PDB entry 3KWQ | X-ray diffraction, 3.50 A resolution | chains F and J of the 10 polymer chains in the assembly

Chain F:
Protein: Histone H4
Source organism: Xenopus laevis
Reference sequence: P62799 (H4_XENLA); residues 20-102 here correspond to UniProt positions 21-103 (UniProt number = residue number + 1)
Amino-acid sequence (83 residues; numbered 20 to 102; the number before each row is that of its first residue):
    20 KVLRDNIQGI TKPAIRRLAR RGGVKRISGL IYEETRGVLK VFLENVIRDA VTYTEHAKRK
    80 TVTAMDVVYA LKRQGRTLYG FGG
Curated features (UniProtKB/Swiss-Prot):
  - modified residue: Lys20 (N6,N6,N6-trimethyllysine), Lys31 (N6-(2-hydroxyisobutyryl)lysine), Lys44 (N6-(2-hydroxyisobutyryl)lysine), Ser47 (Phosphoserine), Tyr51 (Phosphotyrosine), Lys59 (N6-(2-hydroxyisobutyryl)lysine), Lys77 (N6-(2-hydroxyisobutyryl)lysine), Lys79 (N6-(2-hydroxyisobutyryl)lysine), Tyr88 (Phosphotyrosine), Lys91 (N6-(2-hydroxyisobutyryl)lysine)
  - cross-link (Glycyl lysine isopeptide (Lys-Gly)): Lys31 (interchain with G-Cter in UFM1), Lys91 (interchain with G-Cter in ubiquitin)

Chain J:
Molecule: 146-nt DNA strand
Sequence (146 nucleotides; each row starts with the number of its first residue):
   147 ATCAATATCC ACCTGCAGAT TCTACCAAAA GTGTATTTGG AAACTGCTCC ATCAAAAGGC
   207 ATGTTCAGCG GAATTCCGCT GAACATGCCT TTTGATGGAG CAGTTTCCAA ATACACTTTT
   267 GGTAGAATCT GCAGGTGGAT ATTGAT

Chain F / chain J interface:
Contacting residue pairs (4; chain F residue first):
  Thr30(F) - DT208(J)  phosphate contact
  Pro32(F) - DA207(J)  phosphate contact
  Pro32(F) - DT208(J)  phosphate contact
  Arg36(F) - DA207(J)  salt bridge to the phosphate
Other interface residues (no listed pair), chain F (7 interface residues in all): Lys31, Arg45, Lys77, Thr80
Other interface residues (no listed pair), chain J (6 interface residues in all): DA187, DC196, DG214, DG216

Summary:
The interface between chain F and chain J involves 7 residues on one side and 6 on the other; the contacts
include 1 salt bridge. The salt-bridged pair is Arg36(F)-DA207(J).
Here chain F is Histone H4 (Xenopus laevis) and chain J is a 146-nt DNA strand. Entry 3KWQ (Structural
characterization of H3K56Q nucleosomes and nucleosomal arrays) was determined by X-ray diffraction together
with 3KXB from the same study.
